9GFQ - chain A; structure by X-ray diffraction, 1.70 A resolution.

== Chain A ==
Molecule: Single-stranded DNA-binding protein
Source organism: Enterobacteria phage PRD1
UniProt: P17637 (VP12_BPPRD); numbering as in UniProt (aligned over 1-160)
Chain sequence (160 residues; each row starts with the number of its first residue):
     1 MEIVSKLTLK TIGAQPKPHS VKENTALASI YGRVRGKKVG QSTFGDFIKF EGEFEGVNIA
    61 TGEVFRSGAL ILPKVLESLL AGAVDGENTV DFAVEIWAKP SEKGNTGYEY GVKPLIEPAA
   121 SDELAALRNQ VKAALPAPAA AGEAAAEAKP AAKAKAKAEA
Not modelled in the structure: 118-160
What the authors report for this chain:
  - conformationally variable residues (loop rearrangement): F44

== In short ==
The paper reports conformational variability at F44.
Chain A is Single-stranded DNA-binding protein (Enterobacteria phage PRD1); the structure, Structure of PRD1
SSB P12, was determined by X-ray diffraction, deposited together with 9I86.
